Entry 4RWI (X-ray diffraction, 2.29 A resolution); this record covers chain A.

Chain A:
Molecule: Fibroblast growth factor receptor 1
From: Homo sapiens
Notes: EC 2.7.10.1
Reference sequence: P11362 (FGFR1_HUMAN); numbering as in UniProt (aligned over 458-765)
Amino-acid sequence (317 residues; row label = number of the first residue in the row):
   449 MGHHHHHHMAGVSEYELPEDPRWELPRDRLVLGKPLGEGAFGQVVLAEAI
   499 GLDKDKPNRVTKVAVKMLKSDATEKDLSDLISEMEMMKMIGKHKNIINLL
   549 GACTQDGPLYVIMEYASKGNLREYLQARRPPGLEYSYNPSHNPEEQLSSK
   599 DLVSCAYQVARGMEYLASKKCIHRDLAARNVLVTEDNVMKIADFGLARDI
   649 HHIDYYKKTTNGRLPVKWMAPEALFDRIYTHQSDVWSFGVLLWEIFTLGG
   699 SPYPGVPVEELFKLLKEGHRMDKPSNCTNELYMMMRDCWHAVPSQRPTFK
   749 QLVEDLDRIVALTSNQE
Not modelled in the structure: 449-459, 765
Sequence notes: expression tag (449-457); engineered mutation Ala488 (Cys in P11362), Met561 (Val in P11362), Ser584 (Cys in P11362)
UniProt features mapped onto this chain:
  - active site: Asp623 (Proton acceptor)
  - binding site (ATP): Leu484 to Gly487, Phe489, Gly490, Lys514, Glu562 to Ala564, Asn568, Arg627, Asp641
  - modified residue (Phosphotyrosine): Tyr463, Tyr583, Tyr585, Tyr653, Tyr654, Tyr730
  - natural variant: Arg470 (R470L: In HH2), Pro483 (P483T: In HH2), Gly490 (G490R: In HRTFDS), Ala520 (A520T: In HH2), Ile538 (I538V: In HH2), Asn546 (N546K: In ECCL), Met561 (V561M: this construct carries the variant), Val607 (V607M: In HH2), Lys618 (K618N: In HH2), His621 (H621R: In HH2), Arg622 (R622G: In HH2; R622Q: In HH2), Asp623 (D623Y: In HRTFDS), 17 further natural variant entries in UniProt
  - mutagenesis: Lys514 (K514A: Loss of kinase activity), Arg577 (R577E: Strongly reduced autophosphorylation in response to FGF signaling. No effect on in vitro kinase activity), Arg609 (R609V: Abolishes interaction with PLCG1), Asp623 (D623A: Loss of kinase activity), Tyr653 (Y653F: No effect on kinase activity. Loss of autophosphorylation and kinase activity; when associated with F-654), Tyr654 (Y654F: Reduced kinase activity. Loss of autophosphorylation and kinase activity; when associated with F-653), Asp755 (D755V: Abolishes interaction with PLCG1)
What the authors report for this chain:
  - mutagenesis - V561M (38-fold): increased catalytic activity
  - mutagenesis - V561M: unchanged binding to AMP-PNP
  - contacts within the chain: Met535-Met561 (hydrophobic contact)
  - conformationally variable residues (side-chain flip): Met535
  - catalytic residues: Asp623 (proposed by the authors, not directly observed)

Overview:
UniProt lists active-site residue Asp623, 13 ATP-binding residues and 7 mutagenesis sites. From the paper: the
catalytic residue Asp623; V561M increases catalytic activity.
Chain A is Fibroblast growth factor receptor 1 (Homo sapiens); the structure, Crystal structure of V561M FGFR1
gatekeeper mutation (C488A, C584S, V561M), apo, was determined by X-ray diffraction together with 4RWJ, 4RWK
and 4RWL from the same study.
